Entry 1NXE (X-ray diffraction, 2.30 A resolution); this record covers chains A and B.

Chain A:
Protein: Citrate synthase
Source organism: Escherichia coli
Notes: EC 2.3.3.1
UniProt: P0ABH7 (CISY_ECOLI); residues 0-426 here correspond to UniProt positions 1-427 (UniProt number = residue number + 1)
Amino-acid sequence (427 residues; numbered 0 to 426; the number before each row is that of its first residue; numbering starts at 0):
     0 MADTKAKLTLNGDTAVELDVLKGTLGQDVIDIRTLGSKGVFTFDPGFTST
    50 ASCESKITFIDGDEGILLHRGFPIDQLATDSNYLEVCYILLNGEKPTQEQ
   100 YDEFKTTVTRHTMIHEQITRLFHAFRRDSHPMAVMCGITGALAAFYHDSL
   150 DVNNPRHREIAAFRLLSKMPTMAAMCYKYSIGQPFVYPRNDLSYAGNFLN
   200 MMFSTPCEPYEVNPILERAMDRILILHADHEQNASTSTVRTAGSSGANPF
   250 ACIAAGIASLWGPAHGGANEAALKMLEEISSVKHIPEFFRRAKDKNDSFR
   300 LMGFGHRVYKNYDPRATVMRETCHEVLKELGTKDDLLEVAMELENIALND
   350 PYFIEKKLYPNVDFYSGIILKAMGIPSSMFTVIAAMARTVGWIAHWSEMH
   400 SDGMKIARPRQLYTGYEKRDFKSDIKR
Disordered / not traced: 0
Construct notes: engineered mutation A383 (Phe384 in P0ABH7)
UniProt features mapped onto this chain:
  - active site: H305, D362
  - modified residue: K282 (N6-acetyllysine)

Chain B:
Protein: Citrate synthase
Source organism: Escherichia coli
Notes: EC 2.3.3.1
UniProt: P0ABH7 (CISY_ECOLI); residues 1000-1426 here correspond to UniProt positions 1-427 (UniProt number = residue number - 999)
Amino-acid sequence (427 residues; row label = number of the first residue in the row):
  1000 MADTKAKLTLNGDTAVELDVLKGTLGQDVIDIRTLGSKGVFTFDPGFTST
  1050 ASCESKITFIDGDEGILLHRGFPIDQLATDSNYLEVCYILLNGEKPTQEQ
  1100 YDEFKTTVTRHTMIHEQITRLFHAFRRDSHPMAVMCGITGALAAFYHDSL
  1150 DVNNPRHREIAAFRLLSKMPTMAAMCYKYSIGQPFVYPRNDLSYAGNFLN
  1200 MMFSTPCEPYEVNPILERAMDRILILHADHEQNASTSTVRTAGSSGANPF
  1250 ACIAAGIASLWGPAHGGANEAALKMLEEISSVKHIPEFFRRAKDKNDSFR
  1300 LMGFGHRVYKNYDPRATVMRETCHEVLKELGTKDDLLEVAMELENIALND
  1350 PYFIEKKLYPNVDFYSGIILKAMGIPSSMFTVIAAMARTVGWIAHWSEMH
  1400 SDGMKIARPRQLYTGYEKRDFKSDIKR
Disordered / not traced: 1000
Construct notes: engineered mutation A1383 (Phe384 in P0ABH7)
UniProt features mapped onto this chain:
  - active site: H1305, D1362
  - modified residue: K1282 (N6-acetyllysine)

Chain A / chain B interface:
Contacting residue pairs (316):
  D2(A) with D1012(B)
  T3(A) with G1011(B), hydrogen bond (side chain-backbone); D1012(B)
  L7(A) with L1009(B), hydrophobic; N1010(B)
  T8(A) with T1008(B); L1009(B); N1010(B), hydrogen bond (backbone-backbone)
  L9(A) with L1007(B), hydrophobic; T1008(B); I1029(B), hydrophobic
  N10(A) with L1007(B); T1008(B), hydrogen bond (backbone-backbone)
  G11(A) with T1003(B), hydrogen bond (backbone-side chain)
  D12(A) with D1002(B)
  L20(A) with F1042(B), hydrophobic; L1411(B), hydrophobic
  K21(A) with L1411(B)
  G22(A) with L1411(B); Y1412(B)
  T23(A) with Y1412(B), hydrogen bond (backbone-backbone); T1413(B); G1414(B), hydrogen bond (side chain-backbone); E1416(B)
  L24(A) with Y1412(B), hydrophobic; Y1415(B); E1416(B)
  Q26(A) with G1038(B); F1040(B)
  D27(A) with F1040(B)
  V28(A) with F1040(B); F1042(B), hydrophobic; L1411(B), hydrophobic
  I29(A) with L1009(B), hydrophobic; V1039(B), hydrophobic; F1040(B), hydrogen bond (backbone-backbone); T1041(B); F1042(B), hydrogen bond (backbone-backbone)
  I31(A) with T1041(B); F1042(B), hydrogen bond (backbone-backbone); D1043(B); S1048(B), hydrogen bond (backbone-side chain)
  R32(A) with F1042(B); D1043(B); P1044(B); S1048(B)
  L34(A) with S1048(B)
  G35(A) with T1047(B); S1048(B), hydrogen bond (backbone-side chain)
  V39(A) with I1029(B), hydrophobic
  F40(A) with V1028(B); I1029(B), hydrogen bond (backbone-backbone); S1048(B)
  T41(A) with V1028(B); I1029(B); I1031(B); S1048(B), hydrogen bond (backbone-backbone); T1049(B); A1050(B), hydrogen bond (backbone-backbone)
  F42(A) with V1028(B), hydrophobic; I1029(B), hydrogen bond (backbone-backbone); D1030(B); I1031(B), hydrogen bond (backbone-backbone); R1032(B); A1050(B)
  D43(A) with I1031(B); A1050(B), hydrogen bond (backbone-backbone)
  P44(A) with R1032(B); S1051(B); K1404(B)
  G45(A) with K1404(B); I1405(B); A1406(B); R1407(B), hydrogen bond (backbone-backbone); P1408(B)
  F46(A) with F1046(B), hydrophobic; S1051(B); R1407(B); P1408(B); R1409(B)
  T47(A) with R1407(B); R1409(B), hydrogen bond (backbone-side chain)
  S48(A) with I1031(B), hydrogen bond (side chain-backbone); R1032(B); L1034(B); G1035(B), hydrogen bond (side chain-backbone); F1040(B); T1041(B), hydrogen bond (backbone-side chain)
  T49(A) with T1041(B), hydrogen bond; F1046(B); T1049(B); P1408(B); R1409(B), hydrogen bond (backbone-backbone)
  A50(A) with T1041(B), hydrogen bond (backbone-backbone); F1042(B), hydrophobic; D1043(B), hydrogen bond (backbone-backbone); R1409(B); Q1410(B)
  S51(A) with P1044(B); F1046(B); P1408(B); R1409(B), hydrogen bond (backbone-backbone)
  C52(A) with F1042(B); Q1410(B); L1411(B), hydrogen bond (backbone-backbone)
  E53(A) with F1042(B); L1411(B); T1413(B), hydrogen bond
  S54(A) with Q1410(B); L1411(B), hydrogen bond (backbone-backbone); Y1412(B); T1413(B), hydrogen bond (backbone-backbone)
  K55(A) with Y1412(B); T1413(B), hydrogen bond (side chain-backbone); G1414(B)
  T57(A) with Q1410(B), hydrogen bond (backbone-side chain); Y1412(B)
  F58(A) with Y1412(B)
  L67(A) with K1417(B)
  R69(A) with Y1415(B); R1418(B), hydrogen bond (backbone-side chain)
  G70(A) with Y1412(B); Y1415(B); E1416(B); K1417(B); R1418(B), hydrogen bond (backbone-backbone)
  F71(A) with R1418(B); D1419(B); F1420(B), hydrophobic
  P72(A) with K1417(B); R1418(B)
  Q75(A) with D1419(B), hydrogen bond; F1420(B), hydrogen bond (side chain-backbone)
  L76(A) with F1420(B), hydrophobic
  D79(A) with F1420(B)
  S80(A) with F1420(B)
  N81(A) with R1426(B)
  E84(A) with F1420(B); S1422(B), hydrogen bond; I1424(B)
  I88(A) with F1420(B), hydrophobic
  G92(A) with Y1415(B); R1418(B), hydrogen bond (backbone-side chain)
  E93(A) with Y1415(B), hydrogen bond; R1418(B), salt bridge
  K94(A) with K1421(B), hydrogen bond (side chain-backbone); D1423(B), salt bridge
  P95(A) with I1424(B)
  T96(A) with I1424(B)
  Q97(A) with D1423(B); I1424(B); K1425(B), hydrogen bond (side chain-backbone); R1426(B)
  Y100(A) with I1424(B), hydrophobic; R1426(B), hydrogen bond (side chain-backbone)
  D101(A) with R1426(B), salt bridge
  K104(A) with R1426(B), hydrogen bond (side chain-backbone)
  T105(A) with R1426(B)
  Q116(A) with A1123(B), hydrogen bond (side chain-backbone)
  R119(A) with H1122(B); A1123(B)
  L120(A) with A1123(B), hydrophobic; F1124(B), hydrophobic
  A123(A) with Q1116(B), hydrogen bond (backbone-side chain); R1119(B); L1120(B), hydrophobic; F1144(B)
  F124(A) with L1120(B), hydrophobic; A1140(B), hydrophobic; A1143(B), hydrophobic
  R125(A) with H1114(B), hydrogen bond; Q1116(B)
  S128(A) with A1143(B)
  A132(A) with A1143(B), hydrophobic
  C135(A) with G1139(B)
  G136(A) with G1139(B)
  G139(A) with G1136(B)
  A140(A) with F1124(B), hydrophobic
  A143(A) with F1124(B), hydrophobic; S1128(B); A1132(B), hydrophobic
  F144(A) with A1123(B)
  L149(A) with H1264(B), hydrogen bond (backbone-side chain); G1265(B)
  D150(A) with H1264(B); G1265(B); G1266(B); A1267(B)
  V151(A) with G1265(B)
  N152(A) with G1265(B)
  E230(A) with Q1410(B)
  Q231(A) with P1408(B); Q1410(B)
  A233(A) with S1244(B); I1405(B), hydrophobic; A1406(B)
  S236(A) with A1406(B); P1408(B)
  T237(A) with T1240(B); A1241(B)
  T240(A) with T1237(B), hydrogen bond (backbone-side chain)
  A241(A) with T1237(B)
  S244(A) with A1233(B); T1237(B); S1258(B), hydrogen bond; G1261(B); P1262(B)
  G245(A) with G1261(B); H1264(B)
  A246(A) with A1257(B); G1261(B); H1264(B)
  N247(A) with H1264(B)
  A250(A) with A1257(B), hydrophobic
  A257(A) with A1246(B); A1250(B), hydrophobic
  S258(A) with S1244(B), hydrogen bond; A1246(B)
  G261(A) with S1244(B); G1245(B); A1246(B)
  P262(A) with S1244(B)
  H264(A) with L1149(B), hydrogen bond (side chain-backbone); D1150(B); G1245(B); N1247(B)
  G265(A) with N1152(B)
  A267(A) with D1150(B)
  N268(A) with D1150(B), hydrogen bond (backbone-side chain)
  R306(A) with R1407(B)
  K404(A) with P1044(B); G1045(B)
  I405(A) with G1045(B); A1233(B), hydrophobic
  A406(A) with G1045(B); N1232(B); A1233(B), hydrogen bond (backbone-backbone)
  R407(A) with G1045(B), hydrogen bond (backbone-backbone); F1046(B); T1047(B); R1306(B)
  P408(A) with G1045(B); F1046(B); T1049(B); S1051(B); Q1231(B); S1236(B)
  R409(A) with F1046(B); T1047(B), hydrogen bond (side chain-backbone); T1049(B), hydrogen bond (backbone-backbone); A1050(B); S1051(B), hydrogen bond (backbone-backbone); C1052(B)
  Q410(A) with C1052(B); S1054(B); T1057(B), hydrogen bond (side chain-backbone); E1230(B); Q1231(B)
  L411(A) with K1021(B); G1022(B); Q1026(B); V1028(B), hydrophobic; C1052(B), hydrogen bond (backbone-backbone); E1053(B); S1054(B), hydrogen bond (backbone-backbone)
  Y412(A) with G1022(B); T1023(B), hydrogen bond (backbone-backbone); L1024(B), hydrophobic; S1054(B); T1057(B); F1058(B), hydrophobic
  T413(A) with T1023(B); E1053(B), hydrogen bond; S1054(B), hydrogen bond (backbone-backbone); K1055(B), hydrogen bond (backbone-side chain)
  G414(A) with T1023(B), hydrogen bond (backbone-side chain); S1054(B); K1055(B)
  Y415(A) with L1024(B); R1069(B); G1092(B); E1093(B), hydrogen bond
  E416(A) with T1023(B); G1070(B)
  K417(A) with L1067(B); G1070(B); P1072(B)
  R418(A) with R1069(B), hydrogen bond (side chain-backbone); G1070(B), hydrogen bond (backbone-backbone); F1071(B); P1072(B); G1092(B), hydrogen bond (side chain-backbone); E1093(B), salt bridge
  D419(A) with F1071(B); Q1075(B)
  F420(A) with F1071(B), hydrophobic; Q1075(B), hydrogen bond (backbone-side chain); L1076(B), hydrophobic; D1079(B); S1080(B); E1084(B); I1088(B), hydrophobic
  K421(A) with K1094(B), hydrogen bond (backbone-side chain)
  S422(A) with E1084(B), hydrogen bond
  D423(A) with K1094(B); P1095(B)
  I424(A) with E1084(B); P1095(B); T1096(B); Q1097(B); Y1100(B), hydrophobic
  K425(A) with Q1097(B)
  R426(A) with Q1097(B); Y1100(B); D1101(B), salt bridge; K1104(B)
Other interface residues (no listed pair), chain A (133 interface residues in all): K6, D30, T33, G38, I56, H114, H156, N232, A254
Other interface residues (no listed pair), chain B (135 interface residues in all): K1006, L1020, D1027, I1056, N1081, R1125, C1135, A1142, V1151, H1156, A1254, W1260, N1268

In short:
133 residues of chain A and 135 residues of chain B are in contact; the contacts include 73 hydrogen bonds and
5 salt bridges. Polar pairs include E93(A)-R1418(B), K94(A)-D1423(B) and D101(A)-R1426(B).
Chain A and chain B are both Citrate synthase (Escherichia coli); the structure, A Novel NADH Allosteric
Regulator Site is Found on the Surface of the Hexameric Type II ..., was determined by X-ray diffraction
together with 1NXG from the same study.
